6KQD - chains C and F of the 9 polymer chains in the assembly; structure by X-ray diffraction, 3.30 A resolution.

== Chain C ==
Name: DNA-directed RNA polymerase subunit beta
Organism: Thermus thermophilus (strain HB8 / ATCC 27634 / DSM 579)
Notes: EC 2.7.7.6
Reference sequence: Q8RQE9 (RPOB_THET8); residue numbers follow UniProt; this construct covers 1-1119
Amino-acid sequence (1119 residues; row label = number of the first residue in the row):
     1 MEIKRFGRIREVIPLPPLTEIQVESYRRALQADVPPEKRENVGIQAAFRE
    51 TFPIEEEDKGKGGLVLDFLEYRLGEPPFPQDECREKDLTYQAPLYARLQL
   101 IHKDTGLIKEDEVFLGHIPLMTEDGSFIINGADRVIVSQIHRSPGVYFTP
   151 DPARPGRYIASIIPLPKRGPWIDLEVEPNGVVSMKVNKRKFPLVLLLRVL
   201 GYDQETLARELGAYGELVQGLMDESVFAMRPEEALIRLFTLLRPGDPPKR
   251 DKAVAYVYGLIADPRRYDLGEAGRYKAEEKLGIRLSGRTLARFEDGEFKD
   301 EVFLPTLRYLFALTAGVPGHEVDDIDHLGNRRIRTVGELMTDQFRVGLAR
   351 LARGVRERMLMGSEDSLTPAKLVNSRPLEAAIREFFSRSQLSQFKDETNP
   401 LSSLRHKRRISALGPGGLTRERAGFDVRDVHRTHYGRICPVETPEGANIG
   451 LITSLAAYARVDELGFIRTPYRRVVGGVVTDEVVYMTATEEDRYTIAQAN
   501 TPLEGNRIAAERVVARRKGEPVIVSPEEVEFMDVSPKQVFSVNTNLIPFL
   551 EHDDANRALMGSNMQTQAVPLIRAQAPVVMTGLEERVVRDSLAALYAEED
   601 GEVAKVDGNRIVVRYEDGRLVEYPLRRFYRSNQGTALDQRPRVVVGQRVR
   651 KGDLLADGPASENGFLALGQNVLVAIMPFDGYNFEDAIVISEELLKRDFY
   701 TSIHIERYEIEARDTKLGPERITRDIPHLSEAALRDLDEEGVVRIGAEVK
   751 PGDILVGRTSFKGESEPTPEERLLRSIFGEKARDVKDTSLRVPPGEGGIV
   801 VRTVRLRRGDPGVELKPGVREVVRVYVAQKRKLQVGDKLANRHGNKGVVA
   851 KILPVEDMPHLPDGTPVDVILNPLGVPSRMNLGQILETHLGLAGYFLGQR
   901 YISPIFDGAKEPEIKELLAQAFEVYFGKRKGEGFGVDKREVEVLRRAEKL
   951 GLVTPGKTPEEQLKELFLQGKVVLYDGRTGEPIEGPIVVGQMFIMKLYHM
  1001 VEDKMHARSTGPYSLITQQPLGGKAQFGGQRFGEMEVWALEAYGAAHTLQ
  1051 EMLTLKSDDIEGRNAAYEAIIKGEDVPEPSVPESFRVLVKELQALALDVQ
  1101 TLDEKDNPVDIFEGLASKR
Disordered / not traced: 57-63, 1119

== Chain F ==
Name: RNA polymerase sigma factor SigA
Organism: Thermus thermophilus (strain HB8 / ATCC 27634 / DSM 579)
Reference sequence: Q5SKW1 (Q5SKW1_THET8); residues 1-423 here = UniProt positions 1-423
Amino-acid sequence (443 residues; row label = number of the first residue in the row; numbers below 1 keep their minus sign (Met-19 is residue -19)):
   -19 MGSSHHHHHHSSGLVPRGSHMKKSKRKNAQAQEAQETEVLVQEEAEELPE
    31 FPEGEPDPDLEDPDLTLEDDLLDLPEEGEGLDLEEEEEDLPIPKISTSDP
    81 VRQYLHEIGQVPLLTLEEEVELARKVEEGMEAIKKLSEITGLDPDLIREV
   131 VRAKILGSARVRHIPGLKETLDPKTVEEIDQKLKSLPKEHKRYLHIAREG
   181 EAARQHLIEANLRLVVSIAKKYTGRGLSFLDLIQEGNQGLIRAVEKFEYK
   231 RRFKFSTYATWWIRQAINRAIADQARTIRIPVHMVETINKLSRTARQLQQ
   281 ELGREPTYEEIAEAMGPGWDAKRVEETLKIAQEPVSLETPIGDEKDSFYG
   331 DFIPDEHLPSPVDAATQSLLSEELEKALSKLSEREAMVLKLRKGLIDGRE
   381 HTLEEVGAFFGVTRERIRQIENKALRKLKYHESRTRKLRDFLD
Disordered / not traced: -19 to 77
Construct notes: initiating methionine (-19); expression tag (-18 to 0)
Metal / ion sites: Mg2+: Ala292, Gly296, Trp299
Residues lining bound ligands: 2'-deoxyguanosine-5'-monophosphate (DGP): Ile321, Gly322, Phe332

== Chain C / chain F interface ==
Pairs across the interface (79; chain C residue first):
  Val113(C) - Gln280(F)
  Phe114(C) - Gln279(F)
  Phe114(C) - Gly283(F)
  Phe114(C) - Arg284(F)
  His117(C) - Gly283(F)
  Arg243(C) - Arg82(F)
  Pro244(C) - Arg82(F)  hydrogen bond (backbone-side chain)
  Arg353(C) - Lys200(F)
  Arg353(C) - Thr203(F)  hydrogen bond
  Glu357(C) - Lys201(F)
  Met361(C) - Lys201(F)
  Met361(C) - Arg244(F)
  Ala370(C) - Gln280(F)  hydrogen bond (backbone-side chain)
  Asn374(C) - Arg276(F)  hydrogen bond
  Ser375(C) - Gln279(F)  hydrogen bond
  Arg376(C) - Arg276(F)
  Arg376(C) - Gln279(F)
  Arg376(C) - Glu285(F)  salt bridge
  Gln390(C) - Asp323(F)
  His728(C) - Leu422(F)
  His728(C) - Asp423(F)
  Thr768(C) - Gln347(F)  hydrogen bond
  Pro769(C) - Lys373(F)
  Pro769(C) - Gly374(F)
  Pro769(C) - Leu375(F)
  Glu770(C) - Leu350(F)
  Glu770(C) - Ser351(F)  hydrogen bond
  Glu770(C) - Leu354(F)
  Arg772(C) - Lys373(F)
  Arg772(C) - Glu380(F)  salt bridge
  Leu773(C) - Leu354(F)  hydrophobic
  Leu773(C) - Leu375(F)  hydrophobic
  Leu774(C) - Leu354(F)  hydrophobic
  Leu774(C) - Leu418(F)  hydrophobic
  Leu774(C) - Leu422(F)  hydrophobic
  Arg775(C) - Leu422(F)
  Ser776(C) - Lys373(F)  hydrogen bond
  Ser776(C) - Leu405(F)
  Ile777(C) - Lys409(F)
  Ile777(C) - Leu418(F)  hydrophobic
  Phe778(C) - Glu412(F)
  Phe778(C) - Leu418(F)
  Phe778(C) - Arg419(F)
  Glu780(C) - Arg419(F)  salt bridge
  Glu780(C) - Leu422(F)
  Arg808(C) - Glu305(F)  salt bridge
  Glu814(C) - Thr287(F)
  Glu814(C) - Tyr288(F)  hydrogen bond (side chain-backbone)
  Leu815(C) - Tyr288(F)  hydrogen bond (backbone-side chain)
  Pro817(C) - Tyr288(F)
  Pro817(C) - Lys309(F)
  Gly818(C) - Glu305(F)  hydrogen bond (backbone-side chain)
  Thr1010(C) - Val342(F)
  Tyr1013(C) - Pro334(F)
  Tyr1013(C) - Asp335(F)  hydrogen bond (backbone-backbone)
  Tyr1013(C) - Pro341(F)
  Ser1014(C) - Gly330(F)
  Ser1014(C) - Asp335(F)
  Leu1015(C) - Ile333(F)  hydrophobic
  Leu1015(C) - Pro334(F)
  Leu1015(C) - Asp335(F)
  Gln1018(C) - Asp335(F)  hydrogen bond
  Gln1018(C) - Leu338(F)
  Leu1021(C) - Asp331(F)
  Leu1021(C) - Pro334(F)  hydrophobic
  Ile1060(C) - Leu338(F)  hydrophobic
  Arg1063(C) - Pro341(F)
  Asn1064(C) - Ser340(F)
  Asn1064(C) - Pro341(F)
  Tyr1067(C) - Pro341(F)
  Tyr1067(C) - Val342(F)
  Tyr1067(C) - Ala345(F)  hydrophobic
  Glu1068(C) - Ala345(F)
  Glu1068(C) - Ser348(F)  hydrogen bond
  Glu1068(C) - Glu352(F)
  Ile1071(C) - Ala345(F)  hydrophobic
  Ile1071(C) - Leu349(F)  hydrophobic
  Lys1072(C) - Leu349(F)
  Lys1072(C) - Glu352(F)  salt bridge
Other interface residues (no listed pair), chain C (50 interface residues in all): Tyr95, Val373, Glu379, Lys816, Val819, Pro1012, Gln1026
Other interface residues (no listed pair), chain F (53 interface residues in all): Pro286, Leu308, Gln312, Phe332, Pro339, Ala344, Leu358, Leu369, Leu408

== Summary ==
50 residues of chain C and 53 residues of chain F are in contact; the contacts include 14 hydrogen bonds and 5
salt bridges. Polar contacts include Arg376(C)-Glu285(F), Arg772(C)-Glu380(F) and Glu780(C)-Arg419(F). Bound
to chain F: 2'-deoxyguanosine-5'-monophosphate. Ala292(F), Gly296(F) and Trp299(F) form the Mg2+ site.
Chain C is DNA-directed RNA polymerase subunit beta and chain F is RNA polymerase sigma factor SigA, both from
Thermus thermophilus (strain HB8 / ATCC 27634 / DSM 579); the structure, Thermus thermophilus initial
transcription complex comprising sigma A and 5'-OH RNA of 3 nt, was determined by X-ray diffraction (same
publication as 6KQE, 6KQF, 6KQG, 6KQH, 6KQL, 6KQM and 6 further entries).
